Entry 2VHX (X-ray diffraction, 2.00 A resolution); this record covers chains A and C of the 6 polymer chains in the assembly.

[Chain A (and C)]
Name: Alanine dehydrogenase
From: Mycobacterium tuberculosis
Notes: EC 1.4.1.1; chain C of this document is another copy of the same molecule, construct and numbering; everything in this record applies to it too
UniProt: P30234 (DHA_MYCTU); numbering as in UniProt (aligned over 1-371)
Sequence (377 residues; numbered 1 to 377; the number before each row is that of its first residue):
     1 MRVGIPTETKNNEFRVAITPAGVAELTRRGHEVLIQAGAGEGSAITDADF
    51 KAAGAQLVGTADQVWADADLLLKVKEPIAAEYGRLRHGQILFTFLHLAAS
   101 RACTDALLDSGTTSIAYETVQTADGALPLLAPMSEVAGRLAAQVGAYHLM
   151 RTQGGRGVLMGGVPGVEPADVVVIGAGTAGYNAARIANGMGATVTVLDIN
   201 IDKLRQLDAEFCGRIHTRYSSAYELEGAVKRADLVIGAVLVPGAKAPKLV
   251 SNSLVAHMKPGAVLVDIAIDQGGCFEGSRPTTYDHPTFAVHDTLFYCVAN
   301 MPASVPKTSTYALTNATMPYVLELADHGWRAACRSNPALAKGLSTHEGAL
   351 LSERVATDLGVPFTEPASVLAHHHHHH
Not modelled in the structure: 242-244, 372-377 (chain C: 241-245, 371-377)
Bound ions: Mg2+ near His327 (its only coordinating residue here)
Ligand contacts: pyruvic acid (PYR): Arg15, Lys75, Phe94, His96, Leu130, Met133, Asp270, Asn300, Pro302
From the paper describing this entry:
  - binding site for pyruvic acid: Arg15, Lys75, Phe94, His96, Leu130, Met133, Asp270, Ala299
  - catalytic residues: His96, Asp270
  - mutagenesis - H96A, D270A, D270N: abolished catalytic activity
  - catalytic residues: Lys75 (proposed by the authors, not directly observed)

[Interface between chain A and chain C]
Contacting residue pairs (77; chain A residue first):
  Phe14(A) with Arg151(C)
  Glu41(A) with Arg151(C)
  Gly42(A) with Arg151(C)
  Glu135(A) with Val163(C); Pro164(C)
  Val136(A) with Val163(C), hydrophobic
  Arg139(A) with Leu159(C); Gly161(C), hydrogen bond (side chain-backbone); Gly162(C), hydrogen bond (side chain-backbone)
  Leu140(A) with Leu159(C), hydrophobic
  Gln143(A) with Ala146(C); Leu159(C); Met160(C); Met190(C)
  Val144(A) with Tyr147(C), hydrophobic
  Ala146(A) with Gln143(C)
  Tyr147(A) with Val144(C), hydrophobic; Tyr147(C), hydrophobic; His148(C), hydrogen bond
  His148(A) with Tyr147(C), hydrogen bond
  Met150(A) with Leu140(C), hydrophobic; Ser304(C)
  Arg151(A) with Phe14(C); Gly42(C); Ser304(C), hydrogen bond (backbone-backbone); Pro306(C)
  Thr152(A) with Tyr283(C)
  Arg156(A) with Ala44(C)
  Gly157(A) with Val305(C); Pro306(C); Lys307(C), hydrogen bond (backbone-backbone); Thr308(C)
  Val158(A) with Val305(C); Thr308(C)
  Leu159(A) with Arg139(C); Leu140(C), hydrophobic; Gln143(C); Val305(C); Thr308(C), hydrogen bond (backbone-side chain)
  Met160(A) with Gln143(C)
  Gly161(A) with Arg139(C), hydrogen bond (backbone-side chain)
  Gly162(A) with Arg139(C), hydrogen bond (backbone-side chain)
  Val163(A) with Glu135(C); Val136(C); Arg139(C); Ala312(C), hydrophobic
  Pro164(A) with Glu135(C)
  Gly165(A) with Asn315(C)
  Val166(A) with Thr308(C); Tyr311(C), hydrophobic; Ala312(C); Asn315(C)
  Ile186(A) with Met190(C)
  Gly189(A) with Gly189(C)
  Met190(A) with Gln143(C); Ile186(C); Met190(C), hydrophobic
  Tyr283(A) with Thr152(C)
  Ser304(A) with Met150(C); Arg151(C), hydrogen bond (backbone-backbone); Thr152(C)
  Val305(A) with Gly157(C); Val158(C); Leu159(C)
  Pro306(A) with Arg151(C); Gly157(C)
  Lys307(A) with Gly157(C), hydrogen bond (backbone-backbone)
  Thr308(A) with Gly157(C), hydrogen bond (backbone-backbone); Val158(C); Leu159(C), hydrogen bond (side chain-backbone); Gly162(C); Val166(C)
  Tyr311(A) with Val166(C)
  Ala312(A) with Val163(C), hydrophobic; Val166(C)
  Asn315(A) with Gly165(C); Val166(C)
Also at the interface, not in a pair above, chain A (41 interface residues in all): Asn12, Ala44, Glu167
Also at the interface, not in a pair above, chain C (38 interface residues in all): Arg156

[In short]
41 residues of chain A and 38 residues of chain C are in contact, with 13 hydrogen bonds. Polar pairs include
Arg139(A)-Gly161(C), Arg139(A)-Gly162(C) and Tyr147(A)-His148(C). Bound to chain A: pyruvic acid. The paper
reports catalytic residues His96(A), Asp270(A) and Lys75(A); H96A, D270A and D270N of chain A abolish
catalytic activity.
Chain A and chain C are both Alanine dehydrogenase (Mycobacterium tuberculosis); the structure, Crystal
structure of the ternary complex of L-alanine dehydrogenase from Mycobacterium tuberculosis with NAD+ and
pyruvate, was determined by X-ray diffraction together with 2VHV, 2VHW, 2VHY and 2VHZ from the same study.
